PDB entry 6ZML | electron microscopy, 3.40 A resolution | chains A and C of the 6 polymer chains in the assembly

# Chain A (and C)
Molecule: Capsid protein VP1
From: Merkel cell polyomavirus
Notes: chain C of this document is another copy of the same molecule, construct and numbering; everything in this record applies to it too
Reference sequence: B0G0W3 (B0G0W3_9POLY); numbering as in UniProt (aligned over 1-423)
Sequence (423 residues; numbered 1 to 423; the number before each row is that of its first residue):
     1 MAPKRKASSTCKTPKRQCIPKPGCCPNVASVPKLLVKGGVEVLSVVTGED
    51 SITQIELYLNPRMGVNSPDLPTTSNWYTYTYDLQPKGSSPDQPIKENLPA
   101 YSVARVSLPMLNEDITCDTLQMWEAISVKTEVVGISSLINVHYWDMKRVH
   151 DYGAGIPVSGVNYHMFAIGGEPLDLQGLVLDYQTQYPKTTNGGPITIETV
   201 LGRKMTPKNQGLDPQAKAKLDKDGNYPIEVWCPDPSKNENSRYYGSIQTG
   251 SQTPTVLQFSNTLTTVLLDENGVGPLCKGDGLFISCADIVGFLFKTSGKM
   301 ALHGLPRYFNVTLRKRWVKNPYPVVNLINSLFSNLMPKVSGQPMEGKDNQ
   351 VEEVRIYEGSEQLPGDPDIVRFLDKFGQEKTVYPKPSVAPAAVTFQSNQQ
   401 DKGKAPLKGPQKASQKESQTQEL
Disordered / not traced: 1-19, 379-423 (chain C: 1-18, 381-423)
Reported in the primary citation:
  - self-association interface (contacts with another copy of this molecule); pairs are residue here / residue on that copy: C25-C117 (disulfide)

# Interface between chain A and chain C
Residue-residue contacts (40; chain A residue first):
  M122(A) - G365(C)
  Q176(A) - E352(C)
  S236(A) - E352(C)  hydrogen bond
  N240(A) - P367(C)
  V273(A) - L363(C)  hydrophobic
  L276(A) - G365(C)
  K278(A) - D366(C)
  K278(A) - D368(C)  salt bridge
  V318(A) - L363(C)
  V318(A) - P364(C)
  V318(A) - G365(C)
  K319(A) - Q362(C)
  K319(A) - L363(C)  hydrogen bond (backbone-backbone)
  K319(A) - P364(C)
  K319(A) - G365(C)  hydrogen bond (backbone-backbone)
  P321(A) - G365(C)
  P321(A) - D366(C)
  Y322(A) - I369(C)
  Y322(A) - V370(C)  hydrogen bond (side chain-backbone)
  Y322(A) - F376(C)  hydrophobic
  S330(A) - L373(C)
  L331(A) - E379(C)
  E352(A) - S236(C)  hydrogen bond
  E353(A) - S236(C)
  R355(A) - E239(C)
  Q362(A) - K319(C)
  L363(A) - V273(C)  hydrophobic
  L363(A) - V318(C)
  L363(A) - K319(C)  hydrogen bond (backbone-backbone)
  P364(A) - V318(C)
  G365(A) - L276(C)
  G365(A) - V318(C)
  G365(A) - K319(C)
  G365(A) - P321(C)
  D366(A) - K278(C)
  I369(A) - Y322(C)  hydrophobic
  V370(A) - Y322(C)  hydrogen bond (backbone-side chain)
  L373(A) - S330(C)
  L373(A) - M336(C)  hydrophobic
  F376(A) - L327(C)  hydrophobic
Other interface residues (no listed pair), chain A (32 interface residues in all): L212, P214, R316, N326, L327, M336, D368
Other interface residues (no listed pair), chain C (33 interface residues in all): M122, Q176, L212, P214, K217, D234, K237, N326

# Summary
32 residues of chain A face 33 of chain C across their interface, with 7 hydrogen bonds and 1 salt bridge.
Among the polar pairs are K278(A)-D368(C), S236(A)-E352(C) and Y322(A)-V370(C). From the paper: a
self-association interface involving C25(A).
Chain A and chain C are both Capsid protein VP1 (Merkel cell polyomavirus); the structure, CryoEM Structure of
Merkel Cell Polyomavirus Virus-like Particle, was determined by electron microscopy, deposited together with
6ZLZ.
